PDB entry 6R1U | electron microscopy, 4.36 A resolution (low resolution: residue-level contacts below are approximate; hydrogen-bond / salt-bridge calls are withheld) | chains C and J of the 13 polymer chains in the assembly

# Chain C
Name: Histone H2A
Organism: Xenopus laevis
UniProtKB: Q6AZJ8 (Q6AZJ8_XENLA); residues 1-129 here correspond to UniProt positions 2-130 (UniProt number = residue number + 1)
Amino-acid sequence (129 residues; numbered 1 to 129; the number before each row is that of its first residue):
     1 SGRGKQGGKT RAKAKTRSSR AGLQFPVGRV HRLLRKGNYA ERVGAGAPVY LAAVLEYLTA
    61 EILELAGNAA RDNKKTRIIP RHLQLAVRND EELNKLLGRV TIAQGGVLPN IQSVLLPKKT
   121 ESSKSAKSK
Disordered / not traced: 1-15, 121-129

# Chain J
Molecule: 147-nt DNA strand
Sequence (147 nucleotides; numbered -73 to 73; the number before each row is that of its first residue; numbers below 1 keep their minus sign (DA-73 is residue -73)):
   -73 ATCGAGAATC CCGGTGCCGA GGCCGCTCAA TTGGTCGTAG ACAGCTCTAG CACCGCTTAA
   -13 ACGCACGTAC GCGCTGTCCC CCGCGTTTTA ACCGCCAAGG GGATTACTCC CTAGTCTCCA
    47 GGCACGTGTC AGATATATAC ATCCGAT

# Chain C / chain J interface
Pairs across the interface - 13 pairs, chain C then chain J:
  Arg29(C) - DG48(J)
  Arg29(C) - DC49(J)
  Arg42(C) - DT38(J)
  Arg42(C) - DA39(J)
  Val43(C) - DT38(J)
  Val43(C) - DA39(J)
  Gly44(C) - DT38(J)
  Ala45(C) - DT38(J)
  Lys75(C) - DG58(J)
  Thr76(C) - DA57(J)
  Thr76(C) - DG58(J)
  Arg77(C) - DA57(J)
  Arg77(C) - DG58(J)
Also at the interface, not in a pair above, chain C (9 interface residues in all): Glu41
Also at the interface, not in a pair above, chain J (7 interface residues in all): DA59

# In short
9 residues of chain C and 7 residues of chain J are in contact.
Chain C is Histone H2A (Xenopus laevis) and chain J is a 147-nt DNA strand; the structure, Structure of
LSD2/NPAC-linker/nucleosome core particle complex: Class 2, was determined by electron microscopy (same
publication as 6R1T and 6R25).
